PDB entry 4CI2 | X-ray diffraction, 2.95 A resolution | chains A and B

Chain A:
Molecule: DNA damage-binding protein 1
From: Homo sapiens
Reference sequence: Q16531 (DDB1_HUMAN); numbering as in UniProt (aligned over 1-1140)
Amino-acid sequence (1158 residues; row label = number of the first residue in the row; numbers below 1 keep their minus sign (Met-17 is residue -17)):
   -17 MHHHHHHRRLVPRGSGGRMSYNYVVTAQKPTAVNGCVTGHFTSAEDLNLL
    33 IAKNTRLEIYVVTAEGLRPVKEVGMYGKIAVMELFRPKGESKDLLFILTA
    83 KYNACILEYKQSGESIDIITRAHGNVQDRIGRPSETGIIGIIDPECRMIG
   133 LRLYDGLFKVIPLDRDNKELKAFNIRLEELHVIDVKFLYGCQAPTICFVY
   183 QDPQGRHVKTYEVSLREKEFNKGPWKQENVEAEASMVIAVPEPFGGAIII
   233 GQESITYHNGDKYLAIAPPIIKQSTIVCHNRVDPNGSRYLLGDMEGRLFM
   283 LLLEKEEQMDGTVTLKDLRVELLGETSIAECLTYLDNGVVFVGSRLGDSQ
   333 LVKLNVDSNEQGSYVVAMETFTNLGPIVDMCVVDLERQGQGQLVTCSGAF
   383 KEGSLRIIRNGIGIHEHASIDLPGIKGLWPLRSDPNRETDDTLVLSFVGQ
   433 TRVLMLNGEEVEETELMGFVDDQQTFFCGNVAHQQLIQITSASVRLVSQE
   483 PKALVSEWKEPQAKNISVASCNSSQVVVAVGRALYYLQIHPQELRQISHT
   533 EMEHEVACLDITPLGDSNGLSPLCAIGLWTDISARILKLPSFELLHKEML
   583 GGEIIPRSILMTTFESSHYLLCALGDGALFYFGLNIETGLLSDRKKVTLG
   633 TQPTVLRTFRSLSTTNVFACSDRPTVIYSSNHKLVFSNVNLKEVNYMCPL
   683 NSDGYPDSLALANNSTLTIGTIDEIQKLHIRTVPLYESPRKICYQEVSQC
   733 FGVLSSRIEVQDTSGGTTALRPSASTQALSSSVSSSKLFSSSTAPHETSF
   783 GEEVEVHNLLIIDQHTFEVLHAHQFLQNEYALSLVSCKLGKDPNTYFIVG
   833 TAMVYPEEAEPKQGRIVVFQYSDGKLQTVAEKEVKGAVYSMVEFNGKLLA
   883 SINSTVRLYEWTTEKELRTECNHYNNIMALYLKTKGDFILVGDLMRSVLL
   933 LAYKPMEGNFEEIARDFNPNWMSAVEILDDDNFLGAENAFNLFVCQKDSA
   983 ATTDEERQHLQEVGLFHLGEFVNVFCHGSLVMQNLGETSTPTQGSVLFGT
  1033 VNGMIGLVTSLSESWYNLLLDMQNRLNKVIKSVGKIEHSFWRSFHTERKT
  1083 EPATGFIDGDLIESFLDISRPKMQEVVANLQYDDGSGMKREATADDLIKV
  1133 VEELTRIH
Not modelled in the structure: -17 to 1, 146-149, 286-299, 772-783, 980-983, 1015-1021, 1114-1120
Differences from the reference sequence: expression tag (-17 to 0)
Curated features (UniProtKB/Swiss-Prot):
  - modified residue: Ser2 (N-acetylserine), Lys1067 (N6-acetyllysine), Thr1125 (Phosphothreonine)
  - cross-link: Lys1121 (Glycyl lysine isopeptide (Lys-Gly) (interchain with G-Cter in SUMO2))
  - natural variant: Asp184 to Gln186 (deletion: In WHIKERS), Arg188 (R188Q: In WHIKERS; R188W: In WHIKERS), Glu213 (E213K: In WHIKERS), Phe429 (F429V: In WHIKERS)
  - mutagenesis: Tyr316 to Asn319 (Impairs interaction with DDA1), Glu537 (E537A: Slightly impairs interaction with CUL4A), Trp561 (W561A: Strongly impairs interaction with CUL4A), Glu840 to Glu842 (Impairs interaction with AMBRA1, DTL, DET1, DCAF1, DCAF5, DCAF11 and DCAF8), Met910 to Tyr913 (Impairs interaction with AMBRA1, DTL and DCAF5), Trp953 (W953A: Impairs interaction with AMBRA1, ERCC8, DCAF5 and DCAF11)

Chain B:
Molecule: Protein cereblon
From: Gallus gallus
Reference sequence: P0CF65 (CRBN_CHICK); residues 1-445 here = UniProt positions 1-445
Amino-acid sequence (469 residues; each row starts with the number of its first residue; numbers below 1 keep their minus sign (Met-23 is residue -23)):
   -23 MDWSHPQFEKSAVDENLYFQGGGRMAAEEGGDGRRNMGNPPPPAPAESEE
    27 EDDNEMEVEDQDGKEAEKPNMINFDTSLPTSHMYLGSDMEEFHGRTLHDD
    77 DSCQVIPVLPHVMVMLIPGQTLPLQLFHPQEVSMVRNLIQKDRTFAVLAY
   127 SNVREREAHFGTTAEIYAYREEQEYGIETVKVKAIGRQRFKVLEIRTQSD
   177 GIQQAKVQILPERVLPSTMSAVQLQSLSRRHIFPSSKPKVWQDRAFRQWW
   227 QKYQKRKFHCASLTSWPPWLYSLYDAETLMERVKRQLHEWDENLKDESLP
   277 TNPIDFSYRVAACLPIDDALRIQLLKIGSAIQRLRCELDIMNKCTSLCCK
   327 QCQDTEITTKNEIFSLSLCGPMAAYVNPHGYIHETLTVYKACNLNLSGRP
   377 STEHSWFPGYAWTIAQCRICGNHMGWKFTATKKDMSPQKFWGLTRSALLP
   427 RIPEAEDELGHDRSPLLCL
Not modelled in the structure: -23 to 46, 209-219, 428-445
Differences from the reference sequence: expression tag (-23 to 0)
Ion coordination: Zn2+: Cys325, Cys328, Cys393, Cys396
Residues lining bound ligands: S-Lenalidomide (LVY): Val352, Asn353, Pro354, His355, His359, Glu379, His380, Ser381, Trp382, Trp388, Trp402, Phe404
Curated features (UniProtKB/Swiss-Prot):
  - binding site (Zn(2+)): Cys325, Cys328, Cys393, Cys396
  - binding site ((S)-thalidomide): His380, Trp382, Trp388
Reported in the primary citation:
  - binding site for S-Lenalidomide: Pro354, His359, His380, Trp382, Trp388, Trp402, Phe404
  - mutagenesis - Y386A/W388A: abolished binding to S-Lenalidomide
  - mutagenesis - Y386A/W388A: decreased catalytic activity on MEIS2

Interface between chain A and chain B:
Contacting residue pairs - 83 pairs, chain A then chain B:
  Ala82(A) with Leu200(B), hydrophobic
  Glu117(A) with His207(B), salt bridge
  Thr118(A) with Ser204(B); Arg205(B)
  Ile165(A) with Arg205(B); His207(B)
  Gln183(A) with His207(B), hydrogen bond
  Arg188(A) with His207(B)
  Glu215(A) with Arg232(B), salt bridge
  Ser217(A) with Arg205(B)
  Met218(A) with Arg205(B)
  Thr257(A) with Arg206(B), hydrogen bond
  Val259(A) with Ser202(B); Leu203(B), hydrophobic; Arg205(B), hydrogen bond (backbone-side chain)
  Met276(A) with Leu203(B), hydrophobic; Arg206(B)
  Glu312(A) with Gln201(B), hydrogen bond; Ser202(B), hydrogen bond (side chain-backbone)
  Arg327(A) with Val198(B); Leu200(B); Gln201(B), hydrogen bond
  Leu328(A) with Leu239(B), hydrophobic
  Pro358(A) with Leu239(B)
  Val360(A) with Leu239(B); Thr240(B); Ser241(B)
  Phe382(A) with Ser238(B)
  Arg722(A) with Thr240(B), hydrogen bond (side chain-backbone); Ser241(B); Trp242(B)
  Lys723(A) with Ser241(B)
  Glu785(A) with Lys231(B), hydrogen bond (backbone-side chain)
  Tyr812(A) with Pro243(B); Trp245(B)
  Leu814(A) with Trp245(B), hydrophobic
  Val836(A) with Trp245(B)
  Pro838(A) with Gln227(B)
  Ala841(A) with Leu249(B); Arg258(B)
  Glu842(A) with Leu249(B)
  Pro843(A) with Trp245(B), hydrophobic
  Tyr871(A) with Trp242(B); Trp245(B), hydrophobic; Leu246(B), hydrophobic; Leu249(B)
  Met910(A) with Leu246(B), hydrophobic; Leu249(B), hydrophobic; Tyr250(B); Arg311(B)
  Leu912(A) with Trp242(B); Leu246(B), hydrophobic
  Tyr913(A) with Trp242(B), hydrogen bond
  Asp925(A) with Tyr250(B), hydrogen bond
  Leu926(A) with Thr194(B); Trp242(B); Tyr250(B), hydrophobic
  Met927(A) with Leu191(B), hydrophobic; Tyr250(B), hydrophobic; Ser305(B); Ile307(B), hydrophobic; Gln308(B)
  Ser929(A) with Gln308(B)
  Asn950(A) with Arg189(B)
  Pro951(A) with Arg189(B), hydrogen bond (backbone-side chain); Leu191(B); Gln308(B)
  Asn952(A) with Leu191(B)
  Trp953(A) with Leu191(B); Pro192(B), hydrogen bond (side chain-backbone); Ser193(B); Thr194(B); Tyr250(B); Ile307(B), hydrophobic
  Asn970(A) with Ala197(B)
  Phe972(A) with Ala197(B)
  Phe1003(A) with Thr240(B)
  Asn1005(A) with Leu239(B), hydrogen bond (side chain-backbone); Thr240(B); Ser241(B)
  Val1033(A) with Leu239(B)
  Glu1079(A) with Pro192(B)
  Arg1080(A) with Arg189(B)
Interface residues without a listed pair, chain A (57 interface residues in all): Lys60, His163, Asp166, Gln234, Ile258, Ala381, Ala834, Ala869, Asn908, Ser955
Interface residues without a listed pair, chain B (40 interface residues in all): Ser196, Ile208, Lys228, His235, Ala237, Tyr247, Asp315

Summary:
57 residues of chain A and 40 residues of chain B are in contact, with 13 hydrogen bonds and 2 salt bridges.
Among the polar pairs are Glu117(A)-His207(B), Glu215(A)-Arg232(B) and Gln183(A)-His207(B). From the paper: a
binding site for S-Lenalidomide at Pro354(B), His359(B) and His380(B) among others; Y386A/W388A of chain B
abolish binding to S-Lenalidomide.
Here chain A is DNA damage-binding protein 1 (Homo sapiens) and chain B is Protein cereblon (Gallus gallus).
Entry 4CI2 (Structure of the DDB1-CRBN E3 ubiquitin ligase bound to lenalidomide) was determined by X-ray
diffraction, deposited together with 4CI1 and 4CI3.
